PDB entry 6M4O | electron microscopy, 3.40 A resolution | chains T and A of the 5 polymer chains in the assembly

# Chain T
Protein: Serine palmitoyltransferase 2
Source organism: Homo sapiens
Notes: EC 2.3.1.50
Reference sequence: O15270 (SPTC2_HUMAN); residues 1-562 here = UniProt positions 1-562
Chain sequence (562 residues; numbered 1 to 562; the number before each row is that of its first residue):
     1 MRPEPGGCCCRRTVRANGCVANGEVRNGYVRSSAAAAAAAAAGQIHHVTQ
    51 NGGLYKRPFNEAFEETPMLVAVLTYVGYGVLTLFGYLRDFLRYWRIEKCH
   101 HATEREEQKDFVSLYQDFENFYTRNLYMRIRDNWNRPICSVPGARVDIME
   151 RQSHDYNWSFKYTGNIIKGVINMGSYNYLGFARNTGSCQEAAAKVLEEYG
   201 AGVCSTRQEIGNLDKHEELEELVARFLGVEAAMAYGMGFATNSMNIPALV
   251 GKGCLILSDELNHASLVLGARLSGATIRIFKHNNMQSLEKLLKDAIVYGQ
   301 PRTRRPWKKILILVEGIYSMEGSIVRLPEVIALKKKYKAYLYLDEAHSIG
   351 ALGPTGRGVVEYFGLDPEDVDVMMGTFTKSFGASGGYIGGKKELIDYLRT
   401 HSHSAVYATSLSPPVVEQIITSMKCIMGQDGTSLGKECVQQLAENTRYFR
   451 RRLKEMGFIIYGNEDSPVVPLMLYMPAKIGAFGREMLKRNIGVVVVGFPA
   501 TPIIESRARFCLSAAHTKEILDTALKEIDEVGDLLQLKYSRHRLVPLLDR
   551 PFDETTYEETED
Not modelled in the structure: 1-44, 96-98, 429-432, 543-562
Covalent attachments: pyridoxal phosphate (PLP) linked to Lys379
Ligand contacts: pyridoxal phosphate (PLP): Met237, Gly238, Phe239, Asn242, His263, Ser265, Glu315, Asp344, Ala346, His347, Thr376, Thr378, Gly385
UniProt features mapped onto this chain:
  - modified residue: Lys379 (N6-(pyridoxal phosphate)lysine)
  - natural variant: Ala182 (A182P: In HSAN1C), Arg183 (R183W: In HSAN1C), Val359 (V359M: In HSAN1C loss of normal activity as measured by reduced formation of sphinganine), Gly382 (G382V: In HSAN1C), Ile504 (I504F: In HSAN1C loss of normal activity as measured by reduced formation of sphinganine)
  - mutagenesis: Tyr122 (Y122A: Decreased catalytic activity with L-serine and palmitoyl-CoA as substrates. Does not affect the negative regulation by OMRDL3 and ceramides), Leu126 (L126W: Some decrease in catalytic activity with L-serine and palmitoyl-CoA as substrates), Ile130 (I130W: Loss of catalytic activity with L-serine and palmitoyl-CoA as substrates), Trp134 (W134A: Loss of catalytic activity with L-serine and palmitoyl-CoA as substrates), Tyr176 (Y176A: Loss of catalytic activity with L-serine and palmitoyl-CoA as substrates), Ser258 (S258R: Loss of catalytic activity with L-serine and palmitoyl-CoA as substrates), Arg302 (R302A: Reduces the dimerization propensity with SPTLC1; reduces the dimerization propensity with SPTLC1; when associated with A-305. Does not impair enzymatic activity ...), Arg304 (R304A: Reduces the dimerization propensity with SPTLC1; when associated with A-302 and A-304. Does not impair enzymatic activity; when associated with A-302 and A-304), Arg305 (R305A: Reduces the dimerization propensity with SPTLC1; when associated with A-302 and A-304. Does not impair enzymatic activity; when associated with A-302 and A-304), Met320 (M320Q: Decreased catalytic activity with L-serine and palmitoyl-CoA as substrates), Thr378 (T378A: Decreased catalytic activity with L-serine and palmitoyl-CoA as substrates), Lys379 (K379A: Loss of catalytic activity with L-serine and palmitoyl-CoA as substrates), 3 further mutagenesis entries in UniProt

# Chain A
Protein: ORM1-like protein 3
Source organism: Homo sapiens
Reference sequence: Q8N138 (ORML3_HUMAN); residues 1-153 here = UniProt positions 1-153
Chain sequence (153 residues; each row starts with the number of its first residue):
     1 MNVGTAHSEVNPNTRVMNSRGIWLSYVLAIGLLHIVLLSIPFVSVPVVWT
    51 LTNLIHNMGMYIFLHTVKGTPFETPDQGKARLLTHWEQMDYGVQFTASRK
   101 FLTITPIVLYFLTSFYTKYDQIHFVLNTVSLMSVLIPKLPQLHGVRIFGI
   151 NKY
Not modelled in the structure: 1-11, 151-153
UniProt features mapped onto this chain:
  - region: Met1 to Met17 (Important for ceramide level-sensing)
  - modified residue: Pro137 (Hydroxyproline)
  - mutagenesis: Asn2 to Met17 (Impaired negative regulation of SPT complex activity in the presence of ceramides), Asn2 to Ser8 (Impaired negative regulation of SPT complex activity in the presence of ceramides), Asn2 (Impaired negative regulation of SPT complex activity in the presence of ceramides), Asn13 (N13A: Disrupted ceramide binding; impaired negative regulation of SPT complex activity in the presence of ceramides; in the absence of ceramides, reduced affinity of SPT complex towards palmitoyl-CoA), Val16 (V16R: Impaired negative regulation of SPT complex activity in the presence of ceramides), Ile22 (I22R: Impaired negative regulation of SPT complex activity in the presence of ceramides), Phe63 (F63P: Impaired negative regulation of SPT complex activity in the presence of ceramides; F63R: Impaired negative regulation of SPT complex activity in the presence of ceramides), His85 (H85A: No effect on the negative regulation of SPT complex activity in the presence of ceramides), Pro137 (P137A: Increased protein levels; decreased ubiquitination; increased negative regulation of SPT complex activity)

# Interface between chain T and chain A
Residue-residue contacts - 26 pairs, chain T then chain A:
  Glu65(T) - Arg20(A)  salt bridge
  Thr66(T) - Arg20(A)  hydrogen bond (backbone-side chain)
  Met68(T) - Arg20(A)  hydrogen bond
  Ala71(T) - Arg20(A)
  Val72(T) - Leu24(A)  hydrophobic
  Tyr75(T) - Ser19(A)  hydrogen bond
  Tyr75(T) - Arg20(A)
  Tyr75(T) - Ile22(A)  hydrophobic
  Tyr75(T) - Ser25(A)
  Gln116(T) - Arg81(A)
  Phe118(T) - Thr70(A)
  Phe118(T) - Pro71(A)
  Glu119(T) - Thr70(A)
  Glu119(T) - Pro71(A)
  Glu119(T) - Phe72(A)
  Glu119(T) - Arg81(A)  salt bridge
  Asn120(T) - Pro71(A)
  Phe121(T) - Pro71(A)  hydrogen bond (backbone-backbone)
  Tyr122(T) - Pro71(A)  hydrogen bond (backbone-backbone)
  Tyr122(T) - Phe72(A)  hydrophobic
  Glu260(T) - Arg15(A)  salt bridge
  Arg271(T) - Pro75(A)
  Arg271(T) - Asp76(A)  salt bridge
  Ile503(T) - Arg15(A)
  Ile503(T) - Val16(A)  hydrophobic
  Ile504(T) - Arg20(A)
Other interface residues (no listed pair), chain T (18 interface residues in all): Pro67, Pro499
Other interface residues (no listed pair), chain A (17 interface residues in all): Gly21, Lys68, Gly69, Glu73

# Overview
18 residues of chain T face 17 of chain A across their interface, with 5 hydrogen bonds and 4 salt bridges.
Polar contacts include Glu65(T)-Arg20(A), Glu119(T)-Arg81(A) and Glu260(T)-Arg15(A). Covalently linked
pyridoxal phosphate: at Lys379(T).
Chain T is Serine palmitoyltransferase 2 and chain A is ORM1-like protein 3, both from Homo sapiens; the
structure, Cryo-EM structure of the monomeric SPT-ORMDL3 complex, was determined by electron microscopy (same
publication as 6M4N, 7CQI and 7CQK).
